Entry 1ZAV (X-ray diffraction, 1.90 A resolution); this record covers chains A and X of the 7 polymer chains in the assembly.

Chain A:
Name: 50S ribosomal protein L10
Organism: Thermotoga maritima
UniProt: P29394 (RL10_THEMA); numbering as in UniProt (aligned over 1-179)
Sequence (180 residues; row label = number of the first residue in the row; numbering starts at 0):
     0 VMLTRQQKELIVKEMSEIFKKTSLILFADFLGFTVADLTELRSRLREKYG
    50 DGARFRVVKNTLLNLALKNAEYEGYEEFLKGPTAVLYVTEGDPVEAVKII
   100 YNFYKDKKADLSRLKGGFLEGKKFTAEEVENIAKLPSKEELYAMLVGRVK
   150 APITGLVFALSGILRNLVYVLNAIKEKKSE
Disordered / not traced: 178-179
Construct notes: cloning artifact (0)

Chain X:
Name: 50S ribosomal protein L7/L12
Organism: Thermotoga maritima
Notes: fragment: N-terminal domain
UniProt: P29396 (RL7_THEMA); numbering as in UniProt (aligned over 1-30)
Sequence (30 residues; numbered 1 to 30; the number before each row is that of its first residue):
     1 MTIDEIIEAIEKLTVSELAELVKKLEDKFG
Disordered / not traced: 30

Chain A / chain X interface:
Contacting residue pairs (11):
  Pro-151(A) / Leu-18(X)  hydrophobic
  Pro-151(A) / Val-22(X)
  Ile-152(A) / Leu-18(X)
  Gly-154(A) / Val-22(X)
  Leu-155(A) / Ile-10(X)  hydrophobic
  Leu-155(A) / Leu-18(X)  hydrophobic
  Leu-155(A) / Val-22(X)
  Leu-155(A) / Leu-25(X)  hydrophobic
  Leu-159(A) / Leu-25(X)  hydrophobic
  Ile-162(A) / Phe-29(X)  hydrophobic
  Asn-165(A) / Phe-29(X)
Also at the interface, not in a pair above, chain A (8 interface residues in all): Ala-158
Also at the interface, not in a pair above, chain X (8 interface residues in all): Val-15, Leu-21, Glu-26

Overview:
The chain A/chain X interface involves 8 residues from each chain.
Here chain A is 50S ribosomal protein L10 and chain X is 50S ribosomal protein L7/L12, both from Thermotoga
maritima. Entry 1ZAV (Ribosomal Protein L10-L12(NTD) Complex, Space Group P21) was determined by X-ray
diffraction, deposited together with 1ZAW and 1ZAX.
